Entry 5Z7D (X-ray diffraction, 4.50 A resolution (low resolution: residue-level contacts below are approximate; hydrogen-bond / salt-bridge calls are withheld)); this record covers chains A and I of the 7 polymer chains in the assembly.

Chain A:
Protein: Interferon-activable protein 204
From: Mus musculus
UniProtKB: P0DOV2 (IFI4_MOUSE); numbering as in UniProt (aligned over 216-619)
Sequence (412 residues; row label = number of the first residue in the row):
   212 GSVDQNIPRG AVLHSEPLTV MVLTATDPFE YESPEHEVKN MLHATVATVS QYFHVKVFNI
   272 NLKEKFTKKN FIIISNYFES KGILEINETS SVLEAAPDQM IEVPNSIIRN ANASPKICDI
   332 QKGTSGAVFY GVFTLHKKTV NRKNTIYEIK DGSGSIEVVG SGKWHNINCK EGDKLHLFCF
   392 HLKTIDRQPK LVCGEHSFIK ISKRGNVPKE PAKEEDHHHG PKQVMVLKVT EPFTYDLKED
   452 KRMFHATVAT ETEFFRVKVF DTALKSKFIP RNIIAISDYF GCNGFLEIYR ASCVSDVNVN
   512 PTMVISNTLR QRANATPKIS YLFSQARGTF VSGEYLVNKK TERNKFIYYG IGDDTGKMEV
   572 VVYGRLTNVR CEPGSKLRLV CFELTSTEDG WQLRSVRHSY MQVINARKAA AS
Unresolved in the structure: 212-220, 616-623
Differences from the reference sequence: expression tag (212-215, 620-623)
Reported in the primary citation:
  - conformationally variable residues (loop rearrangement): Ser-413 to Glu-426

Chain I:
Molecule: 16-nt DNA strand
Sequence (16 nucleotides; row label = number of the first residue in the row):
     1 CCATCAGAAA GAGAGC

Chain A / chain I interface:
Residue-residue contacts (7; chain A residue first):
  Asn-316(A) with DA6(I); DG7(I)
  Arg-320(A) with DA6(I)
  Lys-414(A) with DG13(I); DA14(I)
  Thr-519(A) with DG13(I)
  Arg-523(A) with DA12(I)
Interface residues without a listed pair, chain A (8 interface residues in all): Ser-317, Asn-417, Val-418

Summary:
8 residues of chain A and 5 residues of chain I are in contact. The paper reports conformational variability
at Ser-413(A).
Here chain A is Interferon-activable protein 204 (Mus musculus) and chain I is a 16-nt DNA strand. Entry 5Z7D
(p204HINab-dsDNA complex structure) was determined by X-ray diffraction, deposited together with 5YZP and
5YZW.
